Entry 8T08 (electron microscopy, 3.00 A resolution); this record covers chains f and g of the 34 polymer chains in the assembly.

Chain f:
Name: Proteasome chaperone 1
From: Saccharomyces cerevisiae S288C
UniProtKB: Q05778 (POC1_YEAST); residues 1-276 here = UniProt positions 1-276
Sequence (276 residues; each row starts with the number of its first residue):
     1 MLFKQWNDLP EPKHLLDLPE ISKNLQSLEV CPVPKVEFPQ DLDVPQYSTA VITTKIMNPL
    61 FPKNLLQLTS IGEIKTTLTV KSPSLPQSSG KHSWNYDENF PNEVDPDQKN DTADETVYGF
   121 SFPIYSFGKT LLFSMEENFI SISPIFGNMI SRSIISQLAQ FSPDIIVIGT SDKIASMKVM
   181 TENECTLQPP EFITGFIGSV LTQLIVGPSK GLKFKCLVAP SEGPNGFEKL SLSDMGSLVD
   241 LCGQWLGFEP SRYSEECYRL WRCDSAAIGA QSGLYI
Disordered / not traced: 81-116, 160-162

Chain g:
Name: Proteasome assembly chaperone 2
From: Saccharomyces cerevisiae S288C
UniProtKB: P36040 (POC2_YEAST); residue numbers follow UniProt; this construct covers 1-267
Sequence (267 residues; row label = number of the first residue in the row):
     1 MSCLVLPLVS VGNIPQLSID WLLNSQANEW EYLEALDSKY LVEFVGPLDR PEDGSDSLYK
    61 DADMKYSSAL EVFYNKKRGL FAIQQRTPLV SVNYLNNFIV EIILPFLSKY NISEICIWDS
   121 LYAMEDENGV IVRPQEVYSL GEFYFDDEAE LLSNLHLNDQ ESMVNNWLHF TPTSFQDKIS
   181 VDQPIFKILF QILNASQRPK ALRSIKYCSC LANEGDNSLD SQQFLQWIIS QKVIKNAPPI
   241 VKFVRPISWQ GAYGMADARD KFVDLYN
Disordered / not traced: 1, 53-56, 126-127, 146-163, 194-198, 232-236, 263-267

How chain f and chain g interact:
Residue-residue contacts (84; chain f residue first):
  Leu-9(f) with Met-124(g), hydrophobic
  Pro-12(f) with Val-11(g), hydrophobic; Tyr-122(g); Glu-125(g); Glu-214(g)
  Lys-13(f) with Glu-214(g), hydrogen bond (backbone-side chain)
  His-14(f) with Val-9(g); Ser-10(g); Val-11(g), hydrogen bond (side chain-backbone)
  Leu-16(f) with Pro-88(g), hydrophobic
  Leu-18(f) with Val-42(g), hydrophobic; Val-90(g)
  Glu-20(f) with Val-92(g)
  Ile-21(f) with Ser-91(g); Tyr-94(g), hydrophobic
  Ser-22(f) with Asn-93(g)
  Asn-24(f) with Asn-93(g), hydrogen bond (backbone-side chain)
  Leu-25(f) with Asn-93(g); Phe-186(g)
  Gln-26(f) with Val-181(g)
  Ser-27(f) with Asn-93(g); Asn-96(g), hydrogen bond (backbone-side chain); Phe-186(g)
  Leu-28(f) with Asn-96(g); Phe-186(g), hydrophobic; Leu-189(g), hydrophobic; Phe-190(g)
  Glu-29(f) with Asn-96(g), hydrogen bond (backbone-side chain); Phe-190(g)
  Val-30(f) with Asn-97(g); Glu-101(g)
  Cys-31(f) with Tyr-94(g), hydrophobic; Asn-97(g), hydrogen bond (backbone-side chain)
  Pro-32(f) with Tyr-94(g), hydrogen bond (backbone-side chain)
  Val-33(f) with Tyr-40(g); Asn-97(g)
  Ser-143(f) with Val-90(g)
  Pro-144(f) with Val-90(g)
  Ile-145(f) with Lys-39(g); Val-90(g); Tyr-94(g)
  Asn-148(f) with Lys-39(g), hydrogen bond (side chain-backbone); Leu-41(g), hydrogen bond (side chain-backbone); Glu-43(g)
  Met-149(f) with Lys-39(g)
  Arg-152(f) with Asp-37(g), salt bridge; Ser-38(g); Lys-39(g); Glu-43(g), salt bridge
  Ala-175(f) with Met-255(g), hydrophobic
  Met-180(f) with Tyr-66(g), hydrogen bond
  Thr-181(f) with Tyr-66(g), hydrogen bond (backbone-side chain)
  Glu-182(f) with Lys-65(g); Tyr-66(g)
  Asn-183(f) with Lys-65(g)
  Glu-184(f) with Tyr-66(g), hydrogen bond (backbone-side chain)
  Cys-185(f) with Pro-47(g), hydrophobic; Lys-65(g); Tyr-66(g), hydrophobic
  Leu-187(f) with Pro-47(g)
  Gln-188(f) with Pro-47(g)
  Pro-189(f) with Pro-47(g), hydrophobic; Ile-247(g), hydrophobic; Ser-248(g)
  Pro-190(f) with Ser-248(g); Gly-251(g)
  Glu-191(f) with Pro-47(g); Met-255(g)
  Phe-192(f) with Phe-44(g), hydrophobic; Val-45(g); Gly-46(g)
  Ile-193(f) with Phe-44(g); Val-45(g), hydrogen bond (backbone-backbone)
  Thr-194(f) with Val-42(g); Glu-43(g)
  Gly-195(f) with Glu-43(g), hydrogen bond (backbone-backbone)
  Gly-198(f) with Glu-43(g); Val-45(g)
  Ser-199(f) with Glu-43(g)
  Leu-201(f) with Val-45(g), hydrophobic
  Thr-202(f) with Glu-43(g), hydrogen bond; Phe-44(g)
  Gln-203(f) with Glu-43(g)
  Ile-205(f) with Tyr-66(g), hydrophobic
Interface residues without a listed pair, chain f (53 interface residues in all): Pro-19, Pro-34, Leu-78, Ser-151, Lys-173, Val-206
Interface residues without a listed pair, chain g (44 interface residues in all): Gly-12, Asn-13, Ala-35, Leu-48, Asp-49, Ser-68, Leu-89

Overview:
Chain f and chain g form an interface of 53 and 44 residues respectively; the contacts include 15 hydrogen
bonds and 2 salt bridges. Polar pairs include Arg-152(f)/Asp-37(g), Arg-152(f)/Glu-43(g) and
Lys-13(f)/Glu-214(g).
Chain f is Proteasome chaperone 1 and chain g is Proteasome assembly chaperone 2, both from Saccharomyces
cerevisiae S288C; the structure, Preholo-Proteasome from Pre1-1 Pre4-1 Double Mutant, was determined by
electron microscopy (same publication as 8T0M).
